Entry 4YEB (X-ray diffraction, 3.19 A resolution); this record covers chains A and B.

# Chain A
Molecule: Latrophilin-3
Source organism: Mus musculus
UniProtKB: Q80TS3 (LPHN3_MOUSE), isoform Q80TS3-3; residue numbers follow UniProt; this construct covers 199-495
Amino-acid sequence (321 residues; row label = number of the first residue in the row):
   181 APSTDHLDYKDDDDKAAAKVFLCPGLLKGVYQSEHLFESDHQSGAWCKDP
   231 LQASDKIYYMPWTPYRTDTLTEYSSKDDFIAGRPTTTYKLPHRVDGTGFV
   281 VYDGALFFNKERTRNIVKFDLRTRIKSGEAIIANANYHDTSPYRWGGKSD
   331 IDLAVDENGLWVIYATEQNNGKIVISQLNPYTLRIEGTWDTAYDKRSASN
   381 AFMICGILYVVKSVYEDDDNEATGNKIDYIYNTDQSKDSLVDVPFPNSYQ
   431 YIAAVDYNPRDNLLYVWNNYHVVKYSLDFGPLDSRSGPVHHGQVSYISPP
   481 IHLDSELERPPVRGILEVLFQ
Unresolved in the structure: 181-199, 397-398, 469-501
Construct notes: expression tag (181-198, 496-501)
Disulfides: Cys203-Cys385
Bound ions: Ca2+: Val435, Asp436
UniProt features mapped onto this chain:
  - region: Tyr317 to Glu347 (Interaction with FLRT3)
  - binding site (Ca(2+)): Asp332, Asn380, Ala381, Val435
What the authors report for this chain:
  - conformationally variable residues (order/disorder transition): Asn400 to Thr403
  - mutagenesis - D332A (KD 170 nM): decreased binding to Fibronectin leucine rich transmembrane protein 3 (chain B)
  - mutagenesis - Y323A: abolished binding to Fibronectin leucine rich transmembrane protein 3 (chain B)
  - disease-associated variants - A313S: unchanged binding to Fibronectin leucine rich transmembrane protein 3 (chain B)
  - mutagenesis - A313S: unchanged expression with Fibronectin leucine rich transmembrane protein 3 (chain B)

# Chain B
Molecule: Fibronectin leucine rich transmembrane protein 3
Source organism: Mus musculus
UniProtKB: Q8BGT1 (Q8BGT1_MOUSE); numbering as in UniProt (aligned over 29-386)
Amino-acid sequence (370 residues; row label = number of the first residue in the row):
    23 APSTDPKSCPSVCRCDAGFIYCNDRSLTSIPVGIPEDATTLYLQNNQINN
    73 VGIPSDLKNLLKVQRIYLYHNSLDEFPTNLPKYVKELHLQENNIRTITYD
   123 SLSKIPYLEELHLDDNSVSAVSIEEGAFRDSNYLRLLFLSRNHLSTIPGG
   173 LPRTIEELRLDDNRISTISSPSLHGLTSLKRLVLDGNLLNNHGLGDKVFF
   223 NLVNLTELSLVRNSLTAAPVNLPGTSLRKLYLQDNHINRVPPNAFSYLRQ
   273 LYRLDMSNNNLSNLPQGIFDDLDNITQLILRNNPWYCGCKMKWVRDWLQS
   323 LPVKVNVRGLMCQAPEKVRGMAIKDLSAELFDCKDSGIVSTIQITTAIPN
   373 TAYPAQGQWPAPVTLEVLFQ
Unresolved in the structure: 23-29, 351-392
Construct notes: expression tag (23-28, 387-392)
Disulfides: Cys31-Cys37, Cys35-Cys44, Cys309-Cys334
Glycans and other covalent adducts: N-acetylglucosamine (NAG) linked to Asn226
What the authors report for this chain:
  - post-translational modification sites: Asn226
  - mutagenesis - R117T (KD of 27nM): unchanged binding to Latrophilin-3 (chain A)
  - mutagenesis - F160N: abolished binding to Latrophilin-3 (chain A)

# Chain A / chain B interface
Residue-residue contacts (34; chain A residue first):
  Tyr245(A) - Glu108(B)
  Tyr245(A) - His110(B)
  Tyr245(A) - Glu132(B)
  Tyr245(A) - His134(B)
  Tyr245(A) - Arg181(B)  hydrogen bond (backbone-side chain)
  Arg246(A) - Arg181(B)
  Arg246(A) - Arg203(B)
  Arg273(A) - Arg181(B)
  Arg273(A) - Asp183(B)  salt bridge
  Arg292(A) - Gln112(B)
  Arg292(A) - Asp136(B)
  Arg292(A) - Asp137(B)  salt bridge
  Arg294(A) - Asp46(B)  salt bridge
  Asn316(A) - Asn45(B)  hydrogen bond
  Tyr317(A) - Asn67(B)  hydrogen bond
  Tyr317(A) - Tyr91(B)  hydrogen bond (backbone-side chain)
  His318(A) - Tyr89(B)
  His318(A) - Tyr91(B)
  His318(A) - His110(B)
  Asp319(A) - Tyr64(B)  hydrogen bond (backbone-side chain)
  Asp319(A) - Tyr89(B)
  Thr320(A) - Tyr43(B)
  Thr320(A) - Asn45(B)
  Thr320(A) - Tyr64(B)
  Thr320(A) - Gln66(B)  hydrogen bond
  Thr320(A) - Tyr91(B)
  Glu347(A) - Tyr43(B)
  Glu347(A) - Arg47(B)
  Asn350(A) - Arg36(B)  hydrogen bond (side chain-backbone)
  Asn350(A) - Tyr43(B)
  Asp374(A) - Asp38(B)
  Arg376(A) - Phe41(B)
  Arg376(A) - Tyr43(B)  hydrogen bond
  Arg376(A) - Tyr64(B)  hydrogen bond
Other interface residues (no listed pair), chain B (25 interface residues in all): His92, Phe160, Glu179
From the paper, about this interface:
  - residue pairs: Tyr245(A)-Phe160(B) (pi stacking), Arg376(A)-Tyr43(B), Arg376(A)-Tyr64(B)
  - interface residues, chain A: Arg273(A), Arg292(A), Arg294(A), Asn316(A), Tyr317(A), Asp319(A), Thr320(A)
  - interface residues, chain B: Asp136(B), Asp137(B), Asp183(B)

# Summary
Chain A and chain B form an interface of 14 and 25 residues respectively; the contacts include 9 hydrogen
bonds and 3 salt bridges. Polar pairs include Arg273(A)-Asp183(B), Arg292(A)-Asp137(B) and Arg294(A)-Asp46(B).
The authors report pi stacking between Tyr245(A) and Phe160(B); contacts between Arg376(A) and Tyr43(B) and
Arg376(A) and Tyr64(B). From the paper: D332A of chain A reduces binding to Fibronectin leucine rich
transmembrane protein 3 (chain B); interface residues Arg273(A), Arg292(A) and Asp136(B) among others; 5
substitutions were tested in all.
Here chain A is Latrophilin-3 and chain B is Fibronectin leucine rich transmembrane protein 3, both from Mus
musculus. Entry 4YEB (Structural characterization of a synaptic adhesion complex) was determined by X-ray
diffraction together with 4RMK and 4RML from the same study.
